1U2P - chain A; structure by X-ray diffraction, 1.90 A resolution.

[Chain A]
Molecule: low molecular weight protein-tyrosine-phosphatase
Source organism: Mycobacterium tuberculosis
Notes: EC 3.1.3.48
Reference sequence: P65716 (PTPA_MYCTU); numbering as in UniProt (aligned over 1-163)
Chain sequence (163 residues; each row starts with the number of its first residue):
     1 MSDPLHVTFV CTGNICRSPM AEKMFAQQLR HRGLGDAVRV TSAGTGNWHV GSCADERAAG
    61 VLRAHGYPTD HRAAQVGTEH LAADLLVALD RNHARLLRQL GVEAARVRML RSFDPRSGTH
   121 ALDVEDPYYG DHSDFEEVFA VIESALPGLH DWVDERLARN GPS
Unresolved in the structure: 1-3, 160-163
From the paper describing this entry:
  - contacts within the chain: T12-H93 (hydrogen bond), N14-S18 (hydrogen bond), N14-S42 (hydrogen bond), N14-H71 (hydrogen bond), H65-E136, D90-H93
  - binding site for chloride ion: T12, G13, R17
  - catalytic residues: R17, D126 (proposed by the authors, not directly observed)
  - specificity-determining residues: H49, S52, R91, D123 (proposed by the authors, not directly observed)

[Overview]
The paper reports catalytic residues R17 and D126; a binding site for chloride ion at T12, G13 and R17.
Chain A is low molecular weight protein-tyrosine-phosphatase (Mycobacterium tuberculosis); the structure,
Crystal structure of Mycobacterium tuberculosis Low Molecular Protein Tyrosine Phosphatase (MPtpA) at 1.9A
resolution, was determined by X-ray diffraction together with 1U2Q from the same study.
